Entry 1G0U (X-ray diffraction, 2.40 A resolution); this record covers chains B and C of the 28 polymer chains in the assembly.

Chain B:
Molecule: Proteasome component Y13
From: Saccharomyces cerevisiae
Notes: EC 3.4.99.46
Reference sequence: P23638 (PSA4_YEAST); the construct lacks a stretch of the UniProt sequence and is renumbered around it, so the offset changes along the chain: 3-63 = UniProt 1-61; 64-144 = UniProt 63-143; 145-200 = UniProt 145-200; 202-204 = UniProt 201-203; 2 more segments
Sequence (245 residues; each row starts with the number of its first residue; note: 2 numbers in that range are skipped by the numbering (no residue carries them; nothing is unmodelled there); a row labelled like 204A-204B holds insertion residues (204A, then the next letters in order)):
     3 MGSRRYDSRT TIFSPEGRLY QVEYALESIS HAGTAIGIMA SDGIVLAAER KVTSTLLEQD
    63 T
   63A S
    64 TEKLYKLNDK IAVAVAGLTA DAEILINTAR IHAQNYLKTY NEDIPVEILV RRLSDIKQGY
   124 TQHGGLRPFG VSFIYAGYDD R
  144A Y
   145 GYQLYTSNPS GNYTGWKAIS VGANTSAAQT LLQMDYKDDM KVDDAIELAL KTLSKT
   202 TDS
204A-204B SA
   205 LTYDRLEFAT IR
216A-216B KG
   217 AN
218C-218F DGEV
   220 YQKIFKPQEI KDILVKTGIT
Not modelled in the structure: 3-12

Chain C:
Molecule: Proteasome component PRE6
From: Saccharomyces cerevisiae
Notes: EC 3.4.99.46
Reference sequence: P40303 (PSA7_YEAST); the construct lacks a stretch of the UniProt sequence and is renumbered around it, so the offset changes along the chain: 5-62 = UniProt 1-58; 63-143 = UniProt 60-140; 145-180 = UniProt 144-179; 182-203 = UniProt 184-205; 1 more segments
Sequence (243 residues; numbered 5 to 243 plus 7 insertion-coded residues; 3 numbers in that range are skipped by the numbering (no residue carries them; nothing is unmodelled there); the number before each row is that of its first residue; a row labelled like 180A-180D holds insertion residues (180A, then the next letters in order)):
     5 MSGYDRALSI FSPDGHIFQV EYALEAVKRG TCAVGVKGKN CVVLGCERRS TLKLQDTR
   62A I
    63 TPSKVSKIDS HVVLSFSGLN ADSRILIEKA RVEAQSHRLT LEDPVTVEYL TRYVAGVQQR
   123 YTQSGGVRPF GVSTLIAGFD P
  143A R
   144 D
  144B D
   145 EPKLYQTEPS GIYSSWSAQT IGRNSKTVRE FLEKNY
180A-180D DRKE
   182 PPATVEECVK LTVRSLLEVV QT
   206 GAKNIEITVV KPDSDIVALS SEEINQYVTQ IEQEKQEQ
Not modelled in the structure: 5-9

Interface between chain B and chain C:
Pairs across the interface (61; chain B residue first):
  Thr13(B) - Arg130(C)
  Ile14(B) - Leu12(C)  hydrophobic
  Ile14(B) - Gln23(C)
  Phe15(B) - Gln23(C)  hydrogen bond (backbone-side chain)
  Phe15(B) - Tyr26(C)
  Phe15(B) - Ala27(C)  hydrophobic
  Phe15(B) - Leu81(C)  hydrophobic
  Phe15(B) - Arg130(C)
  Phe15(B) - Pro131(C)
  Phe15(B) - Gly133(C)
  Ser16(B) - Tyr26(C)
  Pro17(B) - Tyr26(C)  hydrophobic
  Pro17(B) - Glu29(C)
  Glu18(B) - Glu29(C)
  Glu18(B) - Arg33(C)  hydrogen bond (backbone-side chain)
  Gly19(B) - Tyr26(C)
  Gly19(B) - Ala30(C)
  Gly19(B) - Arg33(C)  hydrogen bond (backbone-side chain)
  Arg20(B) - Arg33(C)
  Leu21(B) - Arg130(C)
  Met41(B) - Asp60(C)
  Ser117(B) - Arg86(C)
  Asp118(B) - Arg86(C)  salt bridge
  Asp118(B) - Ile87(C)
  Gln121(B) - Ala83(C)
  Gln121(B) - Asp84(C)
  Gln121(B) - Arg130(C)
  Thr124(B) - Arg130(C)  hydrogen bond (backbone-side chain)
  Gln125(B) - Tyr123(C)
  Gln125(B) - Gly128(C)
  Gln125(B) - Val129(C)
  Gln125(B) - Arg130(C)  hydrogen bond (backbone-backbone)
  Gln125(B) - Pro131(C)
  Gln125(B) - Phe132(C)
  His126(B) - Gly128(C)
  His126(B) - Val129(C)
  Gly127(B) - Gly128(C)  hydrogen bond (backbone-backbone)
  Tyr144A(B) - Arg62(C)  hydrogen bond (backbone-side chain)
  Tyr144A(B) - Ile62A(C)  hydrophobic
  Tyr146(B) - Arg62(C)  hydrogen bond (backbone-side chain)
  Tyr149(B) - Ile62A(C)
  Ser154(B) - Ala83(C)
  Gly155(B) - Arg86(C)  hydrogen bond (backbone-side chain)
  Asn156(B) - Asn82(C)
  Asn156(B) - Ala83(C)
  Tyr157(B) - Pro64(C)
  Tyr157(B) - Arg86(C)
  Gly159(B) - Gln59(C)
  Gly159(B) - Asp60(C)  hydrogen bond (backbone-backbone)
  Gly159(B) - Thr63(C)  hydrogen bond (backbone-side chain)
  Trp160(B) - Leu56(C)  hydrophobic
  Trp160(B) - Leu58(C)
  Trp160(B) - Asp60(C)
  Lys161(B) - Leu58(C)  hydrogen bond (backbone-backbone)
  Lys161(B) - Gln59(C)
  Ala162(B) - Leu58(C)
  Gln173(B) - Leu58(C)
  Leu176(B) - Leu58(C)  hydrophobic
  Gln177(B) - Lys57(C)  hydrogen bond (side chain-backbone)
  Gln177(B) - Leu58(C)
  Tyr180(B) - Leu58(C)  hydrophobic
Interface residues without a listed pair, chain B (37 interface residues in all): Glu110, Arg114, Gln147, Leu148, Thr158
Interface residues without a listed pair, chain C (30 interface residues in all): Arg53

Summary:
Chain B and chain C form an interface of 37 and 30 residues respectively, with 13 hydrogen bonds and 1 salt
bridge. Polar pairs include Asp118(B)-Arg86(C), Phe15(B)-Gln23(C) and Glu18(B)-Arg33(C).
Chain B is Proteasome component Y13 and chain C is Proteasome component PRE6, both from Saccharomyces
cerevisiae; the structure, A gated channel into the proteasome core particle, was determined by X-ray
diffraction.
